PDB entry 4YA5 | X-ray diffraction, 2.50 A resolution | chains R and S of the 30 polymer chains in the assembly

[Chain R]
Molecule: Proteasome subunit alpha type-5
From: Saccharomyces cerevisiae (strain ATCC 204508 / S288c)
Notes: EC 3.4.25.1
UniProt: P32379 (PSA5_YEAST); residues -7 to 252 here correspond to UniProt positions 1-260 (UniProt number = residue number + 8)
Sequence (260 residues; each row starts with the number of its first residue; numbers below 1 keep their minus sign (Met-7 is residue -7)):
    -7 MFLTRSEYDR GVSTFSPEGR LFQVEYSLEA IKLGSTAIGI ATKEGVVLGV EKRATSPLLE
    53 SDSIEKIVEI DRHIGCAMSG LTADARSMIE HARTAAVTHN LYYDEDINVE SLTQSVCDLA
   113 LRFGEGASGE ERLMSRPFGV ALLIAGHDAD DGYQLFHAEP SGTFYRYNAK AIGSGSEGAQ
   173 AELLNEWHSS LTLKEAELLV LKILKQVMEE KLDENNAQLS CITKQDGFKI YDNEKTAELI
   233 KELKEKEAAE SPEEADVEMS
Not modelled in the structure: -7 to 0, 118-124, 243-252

[Chain S]
Molecule: Proteasome subunit alpha type-6
From: Saccharomyces cerevisiae (strain ATCC 204508 / S288c)
Notes: EC 3.4.25.1
UniProt: P40302 (PSA6_YEAST); residues 0-233 here correspond to UniProt positions 1-234 (UniProt number = residue number + 1)
Sequence (234 residues; row label = number of the first residue in the row; numbering starts at 0):
     0 MFRNNYDGDT VTFSPTGRLF QVEYALEAIK QGSVTVGLRS NTHAVLVALK RNADELSSYQ
    60 KKIIKCDEHM GLSLAGLAPD ARVLSNYLRQ QCNYSSLVFN RKLAVERAGH LLCDKAQKNT
   120 QSYGGRPYGV GLLIIGYDKS GAHLLEFQPS GNVTELYGTA IGARSQGAKT YLERTLDTFI
   180 KIDGNPDELI KAGVEAISQS LRDESLTVDN LSIAIVGKDT PFTIYDGEAV AKYI
Not modelled in the structure: 0-2
Swiss-Prot annotation at these positions:
  - modified residue: Ser13 (Phosphoserine)
  - cross-link: Lys190 (Glycyl lysine isopeptide (Lys-Gly) (interchain with G-Cter in ubiquitin))

[How chain R and chain S interact]
Pairs across the interface - 45 pairs, chain R then chain S:
  Arg2(R) - Gly7(S)
  Gly3(R) - Gly7(S)
  Ser5(R) - Arg125(S)
  Thr6(R) - Gly7(S)  hydrogen bond (side chain-backbone)
  Thr6(R) - Gln20(S)
  Phe7(R) - Gln20(S)  hydrogen bond (backbone-side chain)
  Phe7(R) - Tyr23(S)
  Phe7(R) - Ala24(S)  hydrophobic
  Phe7(R) - Arg125(S)
  Phe7(R) - Pro126(S)
  Ser8(R) - Tyr23(S)
  Pro9(R) - Tyr23(S)  hydrophobic
  Pro9(R) - Glu26(S)
  Glu10(R) - Glu26(S)
  Glu10(R) - Gln30(S)
  Gly11(R) - Tyr23(S)
  Gly11(R) - Ala27(S)
  Leu13(R) - Arg125(S)
  Gln106(R) - Arg81(S)  hydrogen bond
  Asp110(R) - Arg81(S)  salt bridge
  Leu113(R) - Pro78(S)  hydrophobic
  Leu113(R) - Asp79(S)
  Leu113(R) - Arg125(S)
  Ser153(R) - Pro78(S)
  Gly154(R) - Pro78(S)
  Thr155(R) - Gln59(S)
  Phe156(R) - Gln59(S)
  Tyr157(R) - Arg50(S)  hydrogen bond (side chain-backbone)
  Tyr157(R) - Ala52(S)
  Tyr157(R) - Ser57(S)
  Tyr157(R) - Gln59(S)
  Arg158(R) - Ser56(S)
  Arg158(R) - Ser57(S)  hydrogen bond (backbone-backbone)
  Tyr159(R) - Ala52(S)
  Tyr159(R) - Asp53(S)
  Tyr159(R) - Leu55(S)
  Tyr159(R) - Ser56(S)
  Asn160(R) - Leu55(S)  hydrogen bond (backbone-backbone)
  Ala161(R) - Leu55(S)
  Gln172(R) - Asp53(S)  hydrogen bond
  Gln172(R) - Leu55(S)
  Leu175(R) - Leu55(S)
  Leu176(R) - Glu54(S)
  Leu176(R) - Leu55(S)  hydrophobic
  Trp179(R) - Leu55(S)  hydrophobic
Interface residues without a listed pair, chain R (27 interface residues in all): Glu117
Interface residues without a listed pair, chain S (25 interface residues in all): Asp6, Asn51, Leu76, Gly123, Gly128

[Overview]
Chain R and chain S form an interface of 27 and 25 residues respectively; the contacts include 7 hydrogen
bonds and 1 salt bridge. Polar contacts include Asp110(R)-Arg81(S), Thr6(R)-Gly7(S) and Phe7(R)-Gln20(S).
Chain R is Proteasome subunit alpha type-5 and chain S is Proteasome subunit alpha type-6, both from
Saccharomyces cerevisiae (strain ATCC 204508 / S288c); the structure, Yeast 20S proteasome beta2-H114D mutant
in complex with Ac-PAE-ep, was determined by X-ray diffraction, deposited together with 4Y69, 4Y6A, 4Y6V,
4Y6Z, 4Y70, 4Y74 and 34 further entries.
